Entry 1YA7 (X-ray diffraction, 2.30 A resolution); this record covers chains E and O of the 21 polymer chains in the assembly.

== Chain E ==
Protein: Proteasome alpha subunit
Organism: Thermoplasma acidophilum
Notes: EC 3.4.25.1
UniProtKB: P25156 (PSMA_THEAC); residues 1-233 here = UniProt positions 1-233
Chain sequence (233 residues; each row starts with the number of its first residue):
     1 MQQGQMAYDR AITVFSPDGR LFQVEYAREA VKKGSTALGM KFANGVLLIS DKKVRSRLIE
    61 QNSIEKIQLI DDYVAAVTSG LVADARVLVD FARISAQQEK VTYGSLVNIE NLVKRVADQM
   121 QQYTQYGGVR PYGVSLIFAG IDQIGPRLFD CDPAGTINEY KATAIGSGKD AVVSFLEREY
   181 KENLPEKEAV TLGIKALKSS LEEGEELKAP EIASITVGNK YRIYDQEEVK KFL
Not modelled in the structure: 1-6

== Chain O ==
Protein: proteasome activator protein PA26
Organism: Trypanosoma brucei
Chain sequence (237 residues; row label = number of the first residue in the row; numbers below 1 keep their minus sign (Met-5 is residue -5)):
    -5 MHHHHHHPPK RAALIQNLRD SYTETSSFAV IEEWAAGTLQ EIEGIAKAAA EAHGVIRNST
    55 YGRAQAEKSP EQLLGVLQRY QDLCHNVYCQ AETIRTVIAI RIPEHKEEDN LGVAVQHAVL
   115 KIIDELEIKT LGSGEKSGSG GAPTPIGMYA LREYLSARST VEDKLLGSVD AESGKTKGGS
   175 QSPSLLLELR QIDADFMLKV ELATTHLSTM VRAVINAYLL NWKKLIQPRT GSDHMVS
Not modelled in the structure: -5 to 3, 162-171
Differences from the reference sequence: initiating methionine (-5); expression tag (-4 to 1); variant Val49 (Thr in 5757773)

== Chain E / chain O interface ==
Contacting residue pairs (16):
  Tyr8(E) - Glu101(O)
  Ser16(E) - Glu102(O)  hydrogen bond
  Pro17(E) - Glu102(O)
  Asp18(E) - Lys100(O)  salt bridge
  Asp18(E) - Glu102(O)  hydrogen bond (backbone-side chain)
  Arg20(E) - Glu102(O)
  Arg20(E) - Asp103(O)  salt bridge
  Leu21(E) - Met229(O)  hydrophobic
  Phe22(E) - Glu102(O)
  Phe22(E) - Asp103(O)
  Val24(E) - Met229(O)  hydrophobic
  Tyr26(E) - Leu105(O)
  Arg28(E) - His228(O)
  Arg28(E) - Met229(O)
  Ala154(E) - Met229(O)  hydrophobic
  Thr156(E) - His228(O)
Other interface residues (no listed pair), chain O (8 interface residues in all): Asp227

== Overview ==
12 residues of chain E face 8 of chain O across their interface, with 2 hydrogen bonds and 2 salt bridges.
Polar pairs include Asp18(E)-Lys100(O), Arg20(E)-Asp103(O) and Ser16(E)-Glu102(O).
Here chain E is Proteasome alpha subunit (Thermoplasma acidophilum) and chain O is proteasome activator
protein PA26 (Trypanosoma brucei). Entry 1YA7 (Implications for interactions of proteasome with PAN and PA700
from the 1.9 A structure of a ...) was determined by X-ray diffraction, deposited together with 1Z7Q, 1YAR and
1YAU.
